8FFZ - chains B and I of the 10 polymer chains in the assembly; structure by electron microscopy, 3.80 A resolution.

# Chain B
Protein: Transcription factor tau 138 kDa subunit
From: Saccharomyces cerevisiae
UniProtKB: P34111 (TFC3_YEAST); numbering as in UniProt (aligned over 1-1160)
Sequence (1160 residues; numbered 1 to 1160; the number before each row is that of its first residue):
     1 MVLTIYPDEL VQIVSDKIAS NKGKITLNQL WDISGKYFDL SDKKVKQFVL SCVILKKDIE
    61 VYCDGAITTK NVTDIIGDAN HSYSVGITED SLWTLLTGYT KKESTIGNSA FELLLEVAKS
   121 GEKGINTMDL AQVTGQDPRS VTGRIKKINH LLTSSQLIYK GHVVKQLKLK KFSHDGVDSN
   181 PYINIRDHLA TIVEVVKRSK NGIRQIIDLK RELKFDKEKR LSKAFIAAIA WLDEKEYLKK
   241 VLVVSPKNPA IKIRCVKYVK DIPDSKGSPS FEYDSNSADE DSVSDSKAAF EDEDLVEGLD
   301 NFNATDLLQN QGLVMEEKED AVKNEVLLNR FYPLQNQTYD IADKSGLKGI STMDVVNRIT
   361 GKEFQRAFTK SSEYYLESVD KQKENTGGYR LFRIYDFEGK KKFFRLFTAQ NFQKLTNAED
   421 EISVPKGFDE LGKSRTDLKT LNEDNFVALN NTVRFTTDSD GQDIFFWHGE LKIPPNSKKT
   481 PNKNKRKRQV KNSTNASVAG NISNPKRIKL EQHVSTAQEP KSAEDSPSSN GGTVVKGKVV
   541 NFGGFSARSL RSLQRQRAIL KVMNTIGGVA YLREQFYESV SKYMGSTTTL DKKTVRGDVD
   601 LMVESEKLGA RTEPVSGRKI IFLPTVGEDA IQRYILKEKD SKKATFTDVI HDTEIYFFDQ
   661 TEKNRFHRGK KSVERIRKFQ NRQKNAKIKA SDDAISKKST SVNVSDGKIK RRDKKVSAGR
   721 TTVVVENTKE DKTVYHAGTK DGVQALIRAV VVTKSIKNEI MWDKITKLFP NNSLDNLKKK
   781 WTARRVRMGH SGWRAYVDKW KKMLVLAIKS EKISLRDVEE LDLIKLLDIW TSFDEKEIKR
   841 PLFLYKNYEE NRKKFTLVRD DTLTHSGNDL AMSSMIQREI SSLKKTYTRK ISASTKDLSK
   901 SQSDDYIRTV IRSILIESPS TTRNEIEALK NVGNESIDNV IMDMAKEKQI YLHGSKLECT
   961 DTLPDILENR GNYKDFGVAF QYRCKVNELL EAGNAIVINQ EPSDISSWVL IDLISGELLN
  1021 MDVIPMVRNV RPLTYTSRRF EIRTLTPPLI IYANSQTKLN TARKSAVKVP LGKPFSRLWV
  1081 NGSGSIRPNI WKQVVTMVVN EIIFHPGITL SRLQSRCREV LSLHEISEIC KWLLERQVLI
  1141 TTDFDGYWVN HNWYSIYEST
Disordered / not traced: 173-182, 264-299, 320-325, 380-387, 418-424, 471-547, 658-739, 861-871, 919-923, 1028-1040
UniProt features mapped onto this chain:
  - modified residue: Ser546 (Phosphoserine)
  - mutagenesis: Gly349 (G349E: In TSV115; thermosensitive. Level of TFIIIC and its affinity for tDNA reduced ...)

# Chain I
Molecule: 171-nt DNA strand
Sequence (171 nucleotides; row label = number of the first residue in the row; numbers below 1 keep their minus sign (DA-19 is residue -19)):
   -19 AACATGTCTG GACCCTGCCC TCATATCACC TGCGTTTCCG TTAAACTATC GGTTGCGGCC
    41 ATATCTACCA GAAAGCACCG TTTCCCGTCC GATCAACTGT AGTTAAGCTG GTAAGAGCCT
   101 GACCGAGTAG TGTAGTGGGT GACCATACGC GAAACTCAGG TGCTGCAATC T
Disordered / not traced: -19 to 0

# How chain B and chain I interact
Pairs across the interface - 8 pairs, chain B then chain I:
  Ser140(B) with DC123(I), phosphate contact
  Arg144(B) with DC124(I), salt bridge to the phosphate
  Lys147(B) with DA125(I), salt bridge to the phosphate
  Tyr395(B) with DC128(I), hydrogen bond to the phosphate; DG129(I), phosphate contact
  Phe404(B) with DG129(I), phosphate contact
  Arg1063(B) with DA106(I), hydrogen bond to the phosphate; DG107(I), salt bridge to the phosphate
Also at the interface, not in a pair above, chain B (7 interface residues in all): Asp137

# In short
Chain B and chain I each contribute 7 residues to their interface; the contacts include 2 hydrogen bonds and 3
salt bridges. Polar pairs include Tyr395(B)-DC128(I), Arg1063(B)-DA106(I) and Arg144(B)-DC124(I). UniProt
lists one mutagenesis site on chain B.
Chain B is Transcription factor tau 138 kDa subunit (Saccharomyces cerevisiae) and chain I is a 171-nt DNA
strand; the structure, TFIIIA-TFIIIC-Brf1-TBP complex bound to 5S rRNA gene, was determined by electron
microscopy.
